6OEP - chains A and C of the 8 polymer chains in the assembly; structure by electron microscopy, 3.70 A resolution.

Chain A (and C):
Protein: V(D)J recombination-activating protein 1
Source organism: Mus musculus
Notes: EC 3.1.-.-, 2.3.2.27; chain C of this document is another copy of the same molecule, construct and numbering; everything in this record applies to it too
UniProtKB: P15919 (RAG1_MOUSE); numbering as in UniProt (aligned over 1-1040)
Sequence (1040 residues; numbered 1 to 1040; the number before each row is that of its first residue):
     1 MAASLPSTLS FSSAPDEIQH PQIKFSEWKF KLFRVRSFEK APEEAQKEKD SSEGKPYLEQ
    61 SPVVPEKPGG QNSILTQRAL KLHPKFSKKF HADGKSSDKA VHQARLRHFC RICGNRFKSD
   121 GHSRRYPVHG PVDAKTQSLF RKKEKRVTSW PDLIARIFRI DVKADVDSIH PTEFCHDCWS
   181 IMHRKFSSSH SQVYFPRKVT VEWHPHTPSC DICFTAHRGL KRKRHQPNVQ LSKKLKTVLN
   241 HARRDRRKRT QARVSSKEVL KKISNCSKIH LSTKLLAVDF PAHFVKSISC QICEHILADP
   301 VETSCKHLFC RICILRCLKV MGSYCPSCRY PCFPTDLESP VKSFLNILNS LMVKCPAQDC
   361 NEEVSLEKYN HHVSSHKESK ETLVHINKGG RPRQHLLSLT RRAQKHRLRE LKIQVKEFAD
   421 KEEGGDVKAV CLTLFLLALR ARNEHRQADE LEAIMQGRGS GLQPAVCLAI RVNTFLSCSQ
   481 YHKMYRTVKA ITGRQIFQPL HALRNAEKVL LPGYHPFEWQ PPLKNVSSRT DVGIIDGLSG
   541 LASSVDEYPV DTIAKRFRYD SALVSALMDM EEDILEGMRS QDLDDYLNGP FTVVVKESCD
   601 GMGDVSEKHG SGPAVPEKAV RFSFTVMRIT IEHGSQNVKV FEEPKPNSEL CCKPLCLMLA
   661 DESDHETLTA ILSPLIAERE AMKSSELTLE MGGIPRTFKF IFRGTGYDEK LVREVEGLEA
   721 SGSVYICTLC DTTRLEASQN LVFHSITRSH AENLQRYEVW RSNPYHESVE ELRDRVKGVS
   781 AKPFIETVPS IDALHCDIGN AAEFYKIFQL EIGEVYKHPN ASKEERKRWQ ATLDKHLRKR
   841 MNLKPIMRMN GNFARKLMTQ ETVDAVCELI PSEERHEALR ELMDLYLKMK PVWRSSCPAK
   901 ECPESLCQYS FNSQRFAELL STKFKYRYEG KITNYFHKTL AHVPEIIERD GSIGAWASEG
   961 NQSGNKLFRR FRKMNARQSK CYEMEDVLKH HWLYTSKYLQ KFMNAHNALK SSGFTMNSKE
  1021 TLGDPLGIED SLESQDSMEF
Unresolved in the structure: 1-400, 609-612, 1009-1040 (chain C: 1-394, 959-960, 1009-1040)
Differences from the reference sequence: engineered mutation Gln962 (Glu in P15919)
Bound ions: Ca2+ site 1: Asp600, Gln962 (shared with 1 residue of chain I); Ca2+ site 2: Asp600, Asp708 (shared with 2 residues of chain I); Zn2+: Cys727, Cys730, His937, His942
Curated features (UniProtKB/Swiss-Prot):
  - zinc finger: Cys290 to Arg329 (RING-type), Leu351 to Lys380 (RAG1-type)
  - DNA-binding region: Gly389 to Gln456 (NBD)
  - binding site (Zn(2+)): Cys266, His270, Cys290, Cys293, His295, Cys305, His307, Cys310, Cys313, Cys325, Cys328, Cys355, Cys360, His372, His376
  - binding site (a divalent metal cation): Asp600, Asp708
  - site: Trp893 (Essential for DNA hairpin formation, participates in base-stacking interactions near the cleavage site)
  - cross-link: Lys233 (Glycyl lysine isopeptide (Lys-Gly) (interchain with G-Cter in ubiquitin))
  - mutagenesis: Lys233 (K233M: Abolishes autoubiquitination), His307 (H307A: Displays lower E3 ligase activity and affects the joining step of V(D)J recombination), Cys325 (C325G: Loss of E3 ligase activity and affects the joining step of V(D)J recombination), Arg391 (R391A: Defects in converting nicked products to hairpins; R391L: Impairs DNA-binding and hairpin formation while maintaining some nicking activity), Arg393 (R393A: Impairs DNA-binding and hairpin formation while maintaining some nicking activity), Arg401 (R401A: Allows robust hairpin activity), Arg402 (R402A: Defects in converting nicked products to hairpins), Lys405 (K405A: Reduced hairpin activity), His406 (H406A: Allows robust hairpin activity), Arg407 (R407A: Impairs DNA-binding and reduces hairpin formation without affecting nicking activity), Asn443 (N443A: Impairs DNA-binding; when associated with A-445), His445 (H445A: Impairs DNA-binding; when associated with A-443), 22 further mutagenesis entries in UniProt
From the paper describing this entry:
  - mutagenesis - E962Q: abolished catalytic activity (citing earlier work)
  - mutagenesis - R848A: increased catalytic activity

How chain A and chain C interact:
Residue-residue contacts (72; chain A residue first):
  Arg401(A) - Arg440(C)
  Arg407(A) - Glu422(C)
  Arg407(A) - Thr433(C)
  Leu408(A) - Glu422(C)
  Leu408(A) - Glu423(C)
  Leu408(A) - Val430(C)  hydrophobic
  Leu408(A) - Thr433(C)
  Glu410(A) - Phe418(C)
  Glu410(A) - Glu422(C)
  Leu411(A) - Phe418(C)  hydrophobic
  Val415(A) - Val415(C)  hydrophobic
  Phe418(A) - Gln414(C)
  Glu423(A) - Leu411(C)
  Asp426(A) - His395(C)  salt bridge
  Lys428(A) - Arg442(C)
  Ala429(A) - His395(C)
  Val430(A) - Leu396(C)
  Val430(A) - Leu408(C)  hydrophobic
  Val430(A) - Leu411(C)  hydrophobic
  Cys431(A) - Leu434(C)  hydrophobic
  Cys431(A) - Phe435(C)  hydrophobic
  Cys431(A) - Ala438(C)  hydrophobic
  Leu432(A) - Phe435(C)  hydrophobic
  Thr433(A) - Gln404(C)
  Thr433(A) - Leu408(C)
  Leu434(A) - Val415(C)  hydrophobic
  Leu434(A) - Cys431(C)  hydrophobic
  Phe435(A) - Lys428(C)
  Phe435(A) - Cys431(C)  hydrophobic
  Phe435(A) - Leu432(C)  hydrophobic
  Leu437(A) - Arg401(C)
  Arg440(A) - Arg401(C)
  Arg442(A) - Lys428(C)
  Arg446(A) - Gly461(C)
  Arg446(A) - Gln498(C)
  Gln447(A) - Ile454(C)
  Glu450(A) - Ile454(C)
  Leu451(A) - Leu451(C)  hydrophobic
  Ile454(A) - Glu450(C)
  Arg458(A) - Ile491(C)  hydrogen bond (side chain-backbone)
  Arg458(A) - Thr492(C)  hydrogen bond (side chain-backbone)
  Ser460(A) - Thr492(C)
  Leu462(A) - Ile491(C)  hydrophobic
  Leu462(A) - Thr492(C)
  Ile470(A) - Val488(C)  hydrophobic
  Thr474(A) - Leu476(C)
  Thr474(A) - Gln480(C)
  Phe475(A) - Gln480(C)
  Gln480(A) - Thr474(C)
  Gln480(A) - Arg970(C)
  Lys483(A) - Asn473(C)
  Met484(A) - Met484(C)  hydrophobic
  Arg486(A) - His1006(C)  hydrogen bond
  Thr487(A) - Ile470(C)
  Thr487(A) - Phe1002(C)  hydrogen bond (side chain-backbone)
  Thr487(A) - Met1003(C)
  Ala490(A) - His1006(C)
  Thr492(A) - Gly459(C)
  Thr492(A) - Ser460(C)
  Glu607(A) - His609(C)
  Lys608(A) - His609(C)
  Pro613(A) - Gly610(C)
  Pro613(A) - Ser611(C)
  Pro613(A) - Gly612(C)
  Pro613(A) - Pro613(C)
  Arg970(A) - Gln480(C)
  Lys973(A) - Lys973(C)
  Met1003(A) - Thr487(C)  hydrogen bond
  Ala1005(A) - Ala490(C)  hydrophobic
  Ala1005(A) - Ile491(C)  hydrophobic
  His1006(A) - Arg486(C)  hydrogen bond
  His1006(A) - Ala490(C)
Other interface residues (no listed pair), chain A (61 interface residues in all): Lys405, Gln414, Val427, Ala438, Ala453, Met455, Gly459, Val466, Asn473, Leu476, Ile491, Phe497, Ala614, Met974, Phe1002
Other interface residues (no listed pair), chain C (63 interface residues in all): Lys405, Leu437, Gln447, Met455, Leu462, Phe475, Lys483, Gly493, Arg494, Gln495, Phe497, Met974, Ala1005

Overview:
61 residues of chain A face 63 of chain C across their interface, with 6 hydrogen bonds and 1 salt bridge.
Among the polar pairs are Asp426(A)-His395(C), Arg458(A)-Ile491(C) and Arg458(A)-Thr492(C). From the paper:
E962Q of chain A abolishes catalytic activity; R848A of chain A increases catalytic activity.
Both chains are V(D)J recombination-activating protein 1 (Mus musculus). Entry 6OEP (Cryo-EM structure of
mouse RAG1/2 12RSS-NFC/23RSS-PRC complex (DNA1)) was determined by electron microscopy, deposited together
with 6OEM, 6OEN, 6OEO, 6OEQ, 6OER and 6V0V.
